PDB entry 8UPL | electron microscopy, 5.40 A resolution (low resolution: residue-level contacts below are approximate; hydrogen-bond / salt-bridge calls are withheld) | chains CP and EQ of the 204 polymer chains in the assembly

Chain CP:
Molecule: Flagellar motor switch protein FliM
Source organism: Salmonella enterica subsp. enterica serovar Typhimurium
Reference sequence: P26418 (FLIM_SALTY); numbering as in UniProt (aligned over 1-334)
Chain sequence (334 residues; row label = number of the first residue in the row):
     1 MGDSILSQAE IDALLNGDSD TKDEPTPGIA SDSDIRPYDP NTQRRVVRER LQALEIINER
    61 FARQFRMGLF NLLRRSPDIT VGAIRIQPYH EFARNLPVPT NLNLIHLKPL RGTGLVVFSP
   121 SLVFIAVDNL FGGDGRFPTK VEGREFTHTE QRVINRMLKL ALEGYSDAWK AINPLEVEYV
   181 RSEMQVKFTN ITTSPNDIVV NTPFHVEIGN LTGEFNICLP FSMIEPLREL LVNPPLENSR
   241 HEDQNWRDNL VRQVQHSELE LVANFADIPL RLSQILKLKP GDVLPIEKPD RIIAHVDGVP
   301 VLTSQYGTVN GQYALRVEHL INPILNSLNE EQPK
Not modelled in the structure: 1-35, 323-334
UniProt features mapped onto this chain:
  - mutagenesis: N155 (N155E: Altered motor bias with clockwise rotation, partially suppresses a yhjH disruption), L160 (L160D: Altered motor bias with clockwise rotation, partially suppresses a yhjH disruption)

Chain EQ:
Molecule: Flagellar motor switch protein FliN
Source organism: Salmonella enterica subsp. enterica serovar Typhimurium
Reference sequence: P26419 (FLIN_SALTY); numbering as in UniProt (aligned over 1-137)
Chain sequence (137 residues; each row starts with the number of its first residue):
     1 MSDMNNPSDE NTGALDDLWA DALNEQKATT TKSAADAVFQ QLGGGDVSGA MQDIDLIMDI
    61 PVKLTVELGR TRMTIKELLR LTQGSVVALD GLAGEPLDIL INGYLIAQGE VVVVADKYGV
   121 RITDIITPSE RMRRLSR
Not modelled in the structure: 1-55, 135-137

How chain CP and chain EQ interact:
Contacting residue pairs (6; chain CP residue first):
  L236(CP) - T82(EQ)
  E242(CP) - T82(EQ)
  W246(CP) - L81(EQ)
  W246(CP) - T82(EQ)
  W246(CP) - Q83(EQ)
  L250(CP) - L79(EQ)
Also at the interface, not in a pair above, chain CP (5 interface residues in all): D297
Also at the interface, not in a pair above, chain EQ (8 interface residues in all): R72, L78, G84, S85

Summary:
The interface between chain CP and chain EQ involves 5 residues on one side and 8 on the other. From UniProt:
2 mutagenesis sites on chain CP.
Here chain CP is Flagellar motor switch protein FliM and chain EQ is Flagellar motor switch protein FliN, both
from Salmonella enterica subsp. enterica serovar Typhimurium. Entry 8UPL (Cryo-EM structure of a Clockwise
locked form of the Salmonella enterica Typhimurium flagellar C-ring, with C34 ...) was determined by electron
microscopy (same publication as 8UCS, 8UMD, 8UMX and 8UOX).
